Entry 4BMN (X-ray diffraction, 1.50 A resolution); this record covers chains A and C of the 4 polymer chains in the assembly.

Chain A (and C):
Molecule: Alclohol dehydrogenase/short-chain dehydrogenase
Organism: Ralstonia sp
Notes: EC 1.1.1.1; chain C of this document is another copy of the same molecule, construct and numbering; everything in this record applies to it too
Reference sequence: C0IR58 (C0IR58_9RALS); numbering as in UniProt (aligned over 1-249)
Amino-acid sequence (253 residues; numbered -3 to 249; the number before each row is that of its first residue; numbers below 1 keep their minus sign (Gln-3 is residue -3)):
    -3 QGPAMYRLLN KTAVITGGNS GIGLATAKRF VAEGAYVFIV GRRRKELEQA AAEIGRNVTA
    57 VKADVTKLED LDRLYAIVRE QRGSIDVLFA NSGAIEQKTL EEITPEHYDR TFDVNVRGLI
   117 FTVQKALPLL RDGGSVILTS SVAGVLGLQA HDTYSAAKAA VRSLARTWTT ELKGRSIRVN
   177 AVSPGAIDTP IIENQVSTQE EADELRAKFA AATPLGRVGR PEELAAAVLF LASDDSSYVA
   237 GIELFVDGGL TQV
Unresolved in the structure: -3, 188-207 (chain C: -3, 185-199)
Construct notes: expression tag (-3 to 0)
What the authors report for this chain:
  - self-association interface (contacts with another copy of this molecule); pairs are residue here / residue on that copy: Asp105-Arg113 (salt bridge), Asp148-Trp164
  - conformationally variable residues (order/disorder transition): Thr185 to Phe205
  - catalytic residues: Tyr150 (proposed by the authors, not directly observed)
  - catalytic residues: Ser137 (citing earlier work)
  - specificity-determining residues: Gln191 (from molecular simulation)

Chain A / chain C interface:
Residue-residue contacts (76):
  Leu64(A) with Pro101(C), hydrophobic
  Thr95(A) with Glu167(C)
  Leu96(A) with Ile116(C); Val119(C), hydrophobic; Gln120(C), hydrogen bond (backbone-side chain); Leu123(C), hydrophobic; Trp164(C); Glu167(C), hydrogen bond (backbone-side chain)
  Glu97(A) with Gln120(C)
  Ile99(A) with Ile116(C), hydrophobic; Phe117(C); Gln120(C), hydrogen bond (backbone-side chain)
  Thr100(A) with Phe117(C)
  Pro101(A) with Leu64(C), hydrophobic; Phe117(C)
  Tyr104(A) with Phe108(C), hydrogen bond (side chain-backbone); Val112(C); Arg113(C); Ile116(C), hydrophobic
  Asp105(A) with Arg113(C), salt bridge
  Phe108(A) with Tyr104(C); Phe108(C), hydrophobic
  Val112(A) with Tyr104(C); Phe108(C), hydrophobic
  Arg113(A) with Tyr104(C); Asp105(C), salt bridge
  Ile116(A) with Leu96(C); Ile99(C), hydrophobic; Tyr104(C), hydrophobic
  Phe117(A) with Ile99(C); Thr100(C); Pro101(C)
  Val119(A) with Leu96(C), hydrophobic
  Gln120(A) with Leu96(C); Glu97(C); Ile99(C)
  Leu123(A) with Leu96(C), hydrophobic; Glu97(C)
  Val141(A) with Arg162(C), hydrogen bond (backbone-side chain)
  Leu142(A) with Arg162(C)
  Gly143(A) with Arg162(C); Thr163(C); Thr166(C), hydrogen bond (backbone-side chain)
  Leu144(A) with Thr163(C)
  Gln145(A) with Thr166(C); Glu167(C)
  Ala146(A) with Glu167(C), hydrogen bond (backbone-side chain)
  Asp148(A) with Leu160(C); Thr163(C); Trp164(C), hydrogen bond; Glu167(C)
  Ser151(A) with Ser159(C), hydrogen bond (backbone-side chain)
  Ala152(A) with Ala156(C); Ser159(C), hydrogen bond (backbone-side chain)
  Ala155(A) with Ala155(C); Ser159(C)
  Ala156(A) with Ala152(C)
  Ser159(A) with Ser151(C), hydrogen bond (side chain-backbone); Ala152(C), hydrogen bond (side chain-backbone); Ala155(C)
  Leu160(A) with Asp148(C)
  Arg162(A) with Val141(C), hydrogen bond (side chain-backbone); Leu142(C); Gly143(C)
  Thr163(A) with Gly143(C); Leu144(C); Asp148(C)
  Trp164(A) with Leu96(C), hydrophobic; Asp148(C), hydrogen bond
  Thr166(A) with Gly143(C), hydrogen bond (side chain-backbone); Gln145(C)
  Glu167(A) with Thr95(C); Leu96(C), hydrogen bond (side chain-backbone); Gln145(C); Ala146(C), hydrogen bond (side chain-backbone); Asp148(C)
Other interface residues (no listed pair), chain A (39 interface residues in all): Lys94, Glu98, His147, Thr149
Other interface residues (no listed pair), chain C (39 interface residues in all): Lys94, Glu98, His147, Thr149

Summary:
Chain A and chain C each contribute 39 residues to their interface; the contacts include 17 hydrogen bonds and
2 salt bridges. Polar contacts include Asp105(A)-Arg113(C), Leu96(A)-Gln120(C) and Leu96(A)-Glu167(C). From
the paper: catalytic residues Tyr150(A) and Ser137(A); the specificity determinant Gln191(A).
Chain A and chain C are both Alclohol dehydrogenase/short-chain dehydrogenase (Ralstonia sp); the structure,
apo structure of short-chain alcohol dehydrogenase from Ralstonia sp. DSM 6428, was determined by X-ray
diffraction, deposited together with 4BMS and 4BMV.
